PDB entry 7JN7 | electron microscopy, 3.30 A resolution | chains B and C of the 4 polymer chains in the assembly

Chain B (and C):
Name: Caspase recruitment domain-containing protein 8
From: Homo sapiens
Notes: chain C of this document is another copy of the same molecule, construct and numbering; everything in this record applies to it too
UniProt: Q9Y2G2 (CARD8_HUMAN), isoform Q9Y2G2-5; numbering as in UniProt (aligned over 1-537)
Chain sequence (537 residues; numbered 1 to 537; the number before each row is that of its first residue):
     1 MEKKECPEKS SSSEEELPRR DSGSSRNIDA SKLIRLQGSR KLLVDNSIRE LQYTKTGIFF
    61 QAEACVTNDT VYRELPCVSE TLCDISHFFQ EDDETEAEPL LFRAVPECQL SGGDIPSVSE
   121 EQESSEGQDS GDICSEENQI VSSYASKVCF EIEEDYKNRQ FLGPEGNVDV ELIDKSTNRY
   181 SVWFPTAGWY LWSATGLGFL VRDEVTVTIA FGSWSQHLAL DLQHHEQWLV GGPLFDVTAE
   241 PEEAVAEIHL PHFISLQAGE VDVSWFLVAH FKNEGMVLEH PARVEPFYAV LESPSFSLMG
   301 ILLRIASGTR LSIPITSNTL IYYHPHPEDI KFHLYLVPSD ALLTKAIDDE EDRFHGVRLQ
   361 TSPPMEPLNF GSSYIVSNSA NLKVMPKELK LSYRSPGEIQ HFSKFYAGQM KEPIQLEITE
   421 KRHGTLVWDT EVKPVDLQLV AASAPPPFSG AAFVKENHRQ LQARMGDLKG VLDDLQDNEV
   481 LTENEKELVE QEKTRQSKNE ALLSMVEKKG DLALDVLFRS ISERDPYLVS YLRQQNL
Unresolved in the structure: 1-165, 296-303, 446-537 (chain C: 1-319, 447-537)
UniProt features mapped onto this chain:
  - site: Phe-59, Phe-60 (Microbial infection: Cleavage), Phe-296, Ser-297 (Cleavage)
  - natural variant: Val-44 (V44I: In IBD30; uncertain significance), Phe-102 (F102I: In IBD30)
  - mutagenesis: Leu-51 (L51A: Does not affect cleavage by HIV-1 protease), Gln-52 (Q52A: Does not affect cleavage by HIV-1 protease), Tyr-53 (Y53A: Does not affect cleavage by HIV-1 protease), Thr-54 (T54A: Does not affect cleavage by HIV-1 protease), Lys-55 (K55A: Does not affect cleavage by HIV-1 protease), Thr-56 (T56A: Does not affect cleavage by HIV-1 protease), Gly-57 (G57A: Does not affect cleavage by HIV-1 protease), Ile-58 (I58A: Does not affect cleavage by HIV-1 protease), Phe-59 (F59A: Abolished cleavage by HIV-1 protease, leading to prevent formation of the CARD8 inflammasome and subsequent pyroptosis), Phe-60 (F60A: Abolished cleavage by HIV-1 protease, leading to prevent formation of the CARD8 inflammasome and subsequent pyroptosis), Lys-157 (K157R: Does not affect sensitivity to Val-boroPro), Glu-240 (E240A: No effect on autocatalytic cleavage), 22 further mutagenesis entries in UniProt
Reported in the primary citation:
  - mutagenesis - S297A, L368G, F370G, R394E, F405G: unchanged binding to Dipeptidyl peptidase 9
  - mutagenesis - E274R: increased signaling in response to VbP
  - mutagenesis - L368G, F370G, R394E, F405G: abolished signaling

How chain B and chain C interact:
Residue-residue contacts - 22 pairs, chain B then chain C:
  Leu-220(B) with Ile-321(C)
  His-224(B) with Ile-321(C); Tyr-322(C), hydrogen bond (side chain-backbone)
  Tyr-335(B) with Ser-443(C); Ala-444(C), hydrophobic
  Arg-358(B) with Glu-366(C), salt bridge
  Leu-359(B) with Leu-368(C), hydrophobic
  Tyr-393(B) with Lys-421(C), hydrogen bond; Leu-439(C), hydrophobic
  Arg-394(B) with Phe-370(C)
  Glu-398(B) with Ser-373(C), hydrogen bond
  Gln-400(B) with Ser-373(C)
  Ser-403(B) with Ile-347(C)
  Lys-404(B) with Asp-349(C), salt bridge
  Phe-405(B) with Asp-349(C)
  Gln-409(B) with Phe-370(C); Ser-372(C); Ser-373(C)
  Met-410(B) with Leu-368(C), hydrophobic; Asn-369(C); Phe-370(C), hydrophobic
  Glu-412(B) with Leu-368(C)
Other interface residues (no listed pair), chain B (21 interface residues in all): Leu-334, Thr-361, Phe-402, Tyr-406, Gly-408, Lys-411
Other interface residues (no listed pair), chain C (22 interface residues in all): His-324, Glu-328, Asp-352, Arg-353, Gly-371, Tyr-374, Ile-375, Leu-437

Overview:
21 residues of chain B and 22 residues of chain C are in contact; the contacts include 3 hydrogen bonds and 2
salt bridges. Polar pairs include Arg-358(B)/Glu-366(C), Lys-404(B)/Asp-349(C) and His-224(B)/Tyr-322(C). From
the paper: L368G, F370G and R394E of chain B, among others, abolish signaling; E274R of chain B increases
signaling in response to VbP; 6 substitutions were tested in all.
Chain B and chain C are both Caspase recruitment domain-containing protein 8 (Homo sapiens); the structure,
Human DPP9-CARD8 complex, was determined by electron microscopy, deposited together with 7JKQ.
